PDB entry 8ORP | X-ray diffraction, 2.00 A resolution | chain A

# Chain A
Protein: Alpha-amylase A
Source organism: Drosophila melanogaster
Notes: EC 3.2.1.1
UniProtKB: P08144 (AMYA_DROME); residues -17 to 476 here correspond to UniProt positions 1-494 (UniProt number = residue number + 18)
Sequence (494 residues; each row starts with the number of its first residue; numbers below 1 keep their minus sign (Met-17 is residue -17)):
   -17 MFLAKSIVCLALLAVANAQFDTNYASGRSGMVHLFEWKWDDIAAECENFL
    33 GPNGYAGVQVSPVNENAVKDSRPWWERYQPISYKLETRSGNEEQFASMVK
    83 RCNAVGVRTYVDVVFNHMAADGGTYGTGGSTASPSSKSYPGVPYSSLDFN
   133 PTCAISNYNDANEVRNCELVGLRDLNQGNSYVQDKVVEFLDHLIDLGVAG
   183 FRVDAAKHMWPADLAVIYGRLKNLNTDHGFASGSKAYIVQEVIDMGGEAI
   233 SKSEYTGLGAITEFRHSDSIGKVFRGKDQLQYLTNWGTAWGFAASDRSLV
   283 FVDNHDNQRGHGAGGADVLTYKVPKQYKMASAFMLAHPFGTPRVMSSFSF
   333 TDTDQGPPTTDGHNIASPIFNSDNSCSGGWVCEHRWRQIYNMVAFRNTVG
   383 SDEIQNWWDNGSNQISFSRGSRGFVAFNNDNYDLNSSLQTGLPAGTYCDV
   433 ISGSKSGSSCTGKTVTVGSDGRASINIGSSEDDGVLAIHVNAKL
Not modelled in the structure: -17 to 0
UniProt features mapped onto this chain:
  - active site: Asp186 (Nucleophile), Glu223 (Proton donor)
  - binding site (Ca(2+)): Asn98, Arg147, Asp156, His190
  - binding site (chloride): Arg184, Asn286, Arg325
  - site: Asp288 (Transition state stabilizer)
  - modified residue: Gln1 (Pyrrolidone carboxylic acid)
Disulfides: Cys28-Cys84, Cys135-Cys149, Cys358-Cys364, Cys430-Cys442
Ion coordination: Sr2+ site 1: Asn98, Arg147, Asp156, His190; Sr2+ site 2 near Gln263 (its only coordinating residue here)
From the paper describing this entry:
  - catalytic residues: Asp186, Glu223, Asp288
  - binding site for acarbose: His190
  - mutagenesis - G292DEL/H293DEL/G294DEL/A295DEL: decreased catalytic activity

# Summary
Asn98, Arg147, Asp156 and His190 form the Sr2+ site 1. Curated annotation (UniProt) lists active-site residues
Asp186 and Glu223, 4 Ca2+-binding residues and 3 chloride-binding residues. From the paper: catalytic residues
Asp186, Glu223 and Asp288; G292DEL/H293DEL/G294DEL/A295DEL reduce catalytic activity.
Chain A is Alpha-amylase A (Drosophila melanogaster); the structure, Crystal structure of Drosophila
melanogaster alpha-amylase in complex with the inhibitor acarbose, was determined by X-ray diffraction,
deposited together with 8OR6.
